Entry 7E2T (X-ray diffraction, 1.10 A resolution); this record covers chain A.

[Chain A]
Molecule: Ycf53-like protein
From: Synechocystis sp. (strain PCC 6803 / Kazusa)
UniProt: P72583 (YC53L_SYNY3); residue numbers follow UniProt; this construct covers 1-233
Chain sequence (233 residues; row label = number of the first residue in the row):
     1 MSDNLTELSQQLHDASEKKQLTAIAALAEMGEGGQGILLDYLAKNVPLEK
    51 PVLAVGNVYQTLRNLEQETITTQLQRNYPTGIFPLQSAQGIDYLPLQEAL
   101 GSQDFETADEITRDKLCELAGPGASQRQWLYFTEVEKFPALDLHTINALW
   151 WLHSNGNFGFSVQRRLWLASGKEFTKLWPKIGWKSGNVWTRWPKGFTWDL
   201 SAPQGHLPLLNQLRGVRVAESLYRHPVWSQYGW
Disordered / not traced: 1-3
Small-molecule neighbours: phycocyanobilin (UYC; 3-[2-[(Z)-[5-[(Z)-[(4R)-3-ethylidene-4-methyl-5-oxidanylidene-pyrrolidin-2-ylidene]methyl]-3-(3-hydroxy-3-oxopropyl)-4-methyl-pyrrol-2-ylidene]methyl]-5-[(Z)-(4-ethyl-3-methyl-5-oxidanylidene-pyrrol-2-ylidene)methyl]-4-methyl-1H-pyrrol-3-yl]propanoic acid): Arg-113, Trp-183, Trp-189, Thr-190, Trp-192, Phe-196, Leu-209, Leu-210, Asn-211, Gln-212, Leu-213, Arg-214
Reported in the primary citation:
  - binding site for phycocyanobilin: Trp-192, Leu-209, Asn-211, Leu-213, Arg-214

[Overview]
Bound to chain A: phycocyanobilin. From the paper: a binding site for phycocyanobilin at Trp-192, Leu-209 and
Asn-211 among others.
Chain A is Ycf53-like protein (Synechocystis sp. (strain PCC 6803 / Kazusa)); the structure, Synechocystis
GUN4 in complex with phycocyanobilin, was determined by X-ray diffraction (same publication as 7E2R and 7E2S).
